8FOC - chains B and A of the 4 polymer chains in the assembly; structure by electron microscopy, 3.70 A resolution.

[Chain B]
Protein: DNA primase large subunit
Source organism: Saccharomyces cerevisiae
UniProtKB: A0A6A5PVV0 (A0A6A5PVV0_YEASX); residue numbers follow UniProt; this construct covers 1-528
Amino-acid sequence (528 residues; numbered 1 to 528; the number before each row is that of its first residue):
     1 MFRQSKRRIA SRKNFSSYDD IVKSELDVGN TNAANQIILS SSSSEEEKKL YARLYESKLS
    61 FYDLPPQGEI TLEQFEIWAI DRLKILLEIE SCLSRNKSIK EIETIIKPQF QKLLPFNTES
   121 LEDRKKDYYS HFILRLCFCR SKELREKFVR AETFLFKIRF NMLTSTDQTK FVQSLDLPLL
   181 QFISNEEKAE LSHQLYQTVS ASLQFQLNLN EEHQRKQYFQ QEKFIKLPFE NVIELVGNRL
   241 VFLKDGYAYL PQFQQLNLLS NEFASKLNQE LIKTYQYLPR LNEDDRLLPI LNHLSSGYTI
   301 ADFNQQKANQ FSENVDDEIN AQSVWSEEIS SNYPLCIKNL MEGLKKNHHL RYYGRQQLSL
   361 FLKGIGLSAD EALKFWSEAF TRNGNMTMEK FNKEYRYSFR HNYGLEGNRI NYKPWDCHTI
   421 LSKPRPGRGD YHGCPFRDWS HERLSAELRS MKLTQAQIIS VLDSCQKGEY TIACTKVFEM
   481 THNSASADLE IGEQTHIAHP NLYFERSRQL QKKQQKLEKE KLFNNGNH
Unresolved in the structure: 1-41, 175-179, 251-253, 300-316, 484-495
Ion coordination: 4Fe-4S cluster Fe near Cys474 (its only coordinating residue here)
Small-molecule neighbours: 4Fe-4S cluster (SF4): Pro334, Leu335, Cys336, Cys417, Ile420, Gly433, Cys434, Pro435, Tyr470, Thr471, Cys474, Pro500

[Chain A]
Protein: DNA primase
Source organism: Saccharomyces cerevisiae
UniProtKB: A0A8H4C1R0 (A0A8H4C1R0_YEASX); numbering as in UniProt (aligned over 1-409)
Amino-acid sequence (409 residues; row label = number of the first residue in the row):
     1 MTNSVKTNGP SSSDMEYYYK SLYPFKHIFN WLNHSPKPSR DMINREFAMA FRSGAYKRYN
    61 SFNSVQDFKA QIEKANPDRF EIGAIYNKPP RERDTLLKSE LKALEKELVF DIDMDDYDAF
   121 RTCCSGAQVC SKCWKFISLA MKITNTALRE DFGYKDFIWV FSGRRGAHCW VSDKRARALT
   181 DVQRRNVLDY VNVIRDRNTD KRLALKRPYH PHLARSLEQL KPFFVSIMLE EQNPWEDDQH
   241 AIQTLLPALY DKQLIDSLKK YWLDNPRRSS KEKWNDIDQI ATSLFKGPKQ DSHIIKLREC
   301 KEDLVLMTLY PKLDVEVTKQ TIHLLKAPFC IHPATGNVCV PIDESFAPEK APKLIDLQTE
   361 MEKNNDVSLT ALQPFINQFQ AYVSSLLKNE LGSVKRERED DDEPASLDF
Unresolved in the structure: 1-5, 403-409

[Chain B / chain A interface]
Pairs across the interface (26; chain B residue first):
  Gln194(B) - Pro211(A)
  Gln197(B) - Pro211(A)
  Thr198(B) - Pro211(A)
  Ala201(B) - Lys206(A)
  Phe229(B) - Tyr154(A)
  Phe229(B) - Val187(A)  hydrophobic
  Glu230(B) - Leu179(A)
  Glu230(B) - Gln183(A)
  Val236(B) - Tyr190(A)  hydrophobic
  Gly237(B) - Arg195(A)
  Arg239(B) - His210(A)
  Val241(B) - His210(A)
  Leu243(B) - Asp151(A)
  Leu243(B) - Phe152(A)  hydrophobic
  Leu243(B) - Tyr190(A)  hydrophobic
  Lys244(B) - Glu150(A)
  Lys244(B) - Asp151(A)
  Asp245(B) - Arg149(A)
  Asp245(B) - Glu150(A)  hydrogen bond (backbone-backbone)
  Asp245(B) - Asp151(A)  hydrogen bond (backbone-backbone)
  Asp245(B) - Phe152(A)
  Asp245(B) - Gly153(A)
  Gly246(B) - Asp151(A)  hydrogen bond (backbone-backbone)
  Gly246(B) - Phe152(A)  hydrogen bond (backbone-backbone)
  Gly246(B) - Gly153(A)
  Gly246(B) - Arg175(A)
Interface residues without a listed pair, chain B (20 interface residues in all): Ser200, Phe205, Pro228, Ile233, Phe242, Tyr247
Interface residues without a listed pair, chain A (19 interface residues in all): Asn186, Pro208, Tyr209, Ala214

[Summary]
The interface between chain B and chain A involves 20 residues on one side and 19 on the other; the contacts
include 4 hydrogen bonds. Backbone hydrogen bonds pair Asp245(B)-Glu150(A), Asp245(B)-Asp151(A) and
Gly246(B)-Asp151(A). Ligands of chain B: 4Fe-4S cluster.
Here chain B is DNA primase large subunit and chain A is DNA primase, both from Saccharomyces cerevisiae.
Entry 8FOC (Cryo-EM structure of S. cerevisiae DNA polymerase alpha-primase in Apo state conformation I) was
determined by electron microscopy, deposited together with 8FOD, 8FOE, 8FOH, 8FOJ and 8FOK.
